7NAS - chains A and Q of the 14 polymer chains in the assembly; structure by electron microscopy, 3.31 A resolution.

== Chain A ==
Molecule: 16S rRNA
Source organism: Escherichia coli (strain K12)
Sequence (1542 nucleotides; each row starts with the number of its first residue):
     1 AAAUUGAAGAGUUUGAUCAUGGCUCAGAUUGAACGCUGGCGGCAGGCCUA
    51 ACACAUGCAAGUCGAACGGUAACAGGAAGAAGCUUGCUUCUUUGCUGACG
   101 AGUGGCGGACGGGUGAGUAAUGUCUGGGAAACUGCCUGAUGGAGGGGGAU
   151 AACUACUGGAAACGGUAGCUAAUACCGCAUAACGUCGCAAGACCAAAGAG
   201 GGGGACCUUCGGGCCUCUUGCCAUCGGAUGUGCCCAGAUGGGAUUAGCUA
   251 GUAGGUGGGGUAACGGCUCACCUAGGCGACGAUCCCUAGCUGGUCUGAGA
   301 GGAUGACCAGCCACACUGGAACUGAGACACGGUCCAGACUCCUACGGGAG
   351 GCAGCAGUGGGGAAUAUUGCACAAUGGGCGCAAGCCUGAUGCAGCCAUGC
   401 CGCGUGUAUGAAGAAGGCCUUCGGGUUGUAAAGUACUUUCAGCGGGGAGG
   451 AAGGGAGUAAAGUUAAUACCUUUGCUCAUUGACGUUACCCGCAGAAGAAG
   501 CACCGGCUAACUCCGUGCCAGCAGCCXCGGUAAUACGGAGGGUGCAAGCG
   551 UUAAUCGGAAUUACUGGGCGUAAAGCGCACGCAGGCGGUUUGUUAAGUCA
   601 GAUGUGAAAUCCCCGGGCUCAACCUGGGAACUGCAUCUGAUACUGGCAAG
   651 CUUGAGUCUCGUAGAGGGGGGUAGAAUUCCAGGUGUAGCGGUGAAAUGCG
   701 UAGAGAUCUGGAGGAAUACCGGUGGCGAAGGCGGCCCCCUGGACGAAGAC
   751 UGACGCUCAGGUGCGAAAGCGUGGGGAGCAAACAGGAUUAGAUACCCUGG
   801 UAGUCCACGCCGUAAACGAUGUCGACUUGGAGGUUGUGCCCUUGAGGCGU
   851 GGCUUCCGGAGCUAACGCGUUAAGUCGACCGCCUGGGGAGUACGGCCGCA
   901 AGGUUAAAACUCAAAUGAAUUGACGGGGGCCCGCACAAGCGGUGGAGCAU
   951 GUGGUUUAAUUCGAUGXAACGCGAAGAACCUUACCUGGUCUUGACAUCCA
  1001 CGGAAGUUUUCAGAGAUGAGAAUGUGCCUUCGGGAACCGUGAGACAGGUG
  1051 CUGCAUGGCUGUCGUCAGCUCGUGUUGUGAAAUGUUGGGUUAAGUCCCGC
  1101 AACGAGCGCAACCCUUAUCCUUUGUUGCCAGCGGUCCGGCCGGGAACUCA
  1151 AAGGAGACUGCCAGUGAUAAACUGGAGGAAGGUGGGGAUGACGUCAAGUC
  1201 AUCAUGGCCCUUACGACCAGGGCUACACACGUGCUACAAUGGCGCAUACA
  1251 AAGAGAAGCGACCUCGCGAGAGCAAGCGGACCUCAUAAAGUGCGUCGUAG
  1301 UCCGGAUUGGAGUCUGCAACUCGACUCCAUGAAGUCGGAAUCGCUAGUAA
  1351 UCGUGGAUCAGAAUGCCACGGUGAAUACGUUCCCGGGCCUUGUACACACC
  1401 GCCCGUXACACCAUGGGAGUGGGUUGCAAAAGAAGUAGGUAGCUUAACCU
  1451 UCGGGAGGGCGCUUACCACUUUGUGAUUCAUGACUGGGGUGAAGUCGUAA
  1501 CAAGGUAACCGUAGGGGAACCUGCGGUUGGAUCACCUCCUUA
Not modelled in the structure: 931-1386, 1393-1502, 1541-1542
Modified positions: PSU (pseudouridine-5'-monophosphate) at position 516, G7M (N7-methyl-guanosine-5'-monophosphate) at position 527, 2MG (2N-methylguanosine-5'-monophosphate) at position 966, 5MC (5-methylcytidine-5'-monophosphate) at position 967, 2MG (2N-methylguanosine-5'-monophosphate) at position 1207, 4OC (4n,o2'-methylcytidine-5'-monophosphate) at position 1402, 5MC (5-methylcytidine-5'-monophosphate) at position 1407, UR3 (3-methyluridine-5'-monophoshate) at position 1498, 2MG (2N-methylguanosine-5'-monophosphate) at position 1516, MA6 (6N-dimethyladenosine-5'-monophoshate) at position 1518, MA6 (6N-dimethyladenosine-5'-monophoshate) at position 1519
Ion coordination: Mg2+ site 1 near G21 (its only coordinating residue here); Mg2+ site 2 near G41 (its only coordinating residue here); Mg2+ site 3: C48, G115; Mg2+ site 4 near A53 (its only coordinating residue here); Mg2+ site 5 near A59 (its only coordinating residue here); Mg2+ site 6: A109, G331; Mg2+ site 7 near G111 (its only coordinating residue here); Mg2+ site 8: G145, G177, A197; Mg2+ site 9 near A174 (its only coordinating residue here); Mg2+ site 10: G299, G558; Mg2+ site 11: A306, C307; Mg2+ site 12 near C328 (its only coordinating residue here); 17 more Mg2+ sites not listed

== Chain Q ==
Molecule: 30S ribosomal protein S17
Source organism: Escherichia coli (strain K12)
UniProt: P0AG63 (RS17_ECOLI); residues 1-84 here = UniProt positions 1-84
Sequence (84 residues; numbered 1 to 84; the number before each row is that of its first residue):
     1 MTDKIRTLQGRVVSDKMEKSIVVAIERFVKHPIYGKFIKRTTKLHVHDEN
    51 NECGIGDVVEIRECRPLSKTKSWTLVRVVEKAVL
Not modelled in the structure: 1-3, 84
UniProt features mapped onto this chain:
  - natural variant: His31 (H31P: In neamine-resistant mutant nea301), Ser68 (S68F: Prevents 30S subunit assembly at 42 degrees Celsius)

== Chain A / chain Q interface ==
Pairs across the interface (58):
  G127(A) with Arg6(Q), sugar contact; Glu63(Q), base contact
  A129(A) with Arg65(Q), phosphate contact
  A130(A) with Arg65(Q), phosphate contact; Pro66(Q), base contact
  C234(A) with Pro66(Q), sugar contact; Ser72(Q), hydrogen bond to the sugar
  C235(A) with Glu63(Q), hydrogen bond to the sugar; Ser72(Q), sugar contact; Trp73(Q), sugar contact
  A236(A) with Leu44(Q), phosphate contact
  G237(A) with Arg27(Q), sugar contact; Thr42(Q), phosphate contact
  U252(A) with Lys69(Q), salt bridge to the phosphate
  A253(A) with Met17(Q), sugar contact; Lys69(Q), salt bridge to the phosphate; Thr70(Q), phosphate contact
  G254(A) with Met17(Q), sugar contact; Glu18(Q), hydrogen bond to the sugar; Ser68(Q), hydrogen bond to the phosphate; Lys69(Q), phosphate contact; Thr70(Q), hydrogen bond to the phosphate; Lys71(Q), hydrogen bond to the phosphate
  G255(A) with Glu18(Q), sugar contact; Lys19(Q), hydrogen bond to the phosphate; Ser68(Q), phosphate contact; Lys71(Q), salt bridge to the phosphate
  U256(A) with Lys19(Q), salt bridge to the phosphate
  C264(A) with Arg65(Q), hydrogen bond to the sugar; Pro66(Q), hydrogen bond to the sugar
  G265(A) with Arg65(Q), salt bridge to the phosphate; Pro66(Q), sugar contact; Leu67(Q), sugar contact; Ser68(Q), sugar contact; Lys69(Q), hydrogen bond to the sugar
  G266(A) with Lys69(Q), sugar contact
  C267(A) with Lys69(Q), phosphate contact
  U273(A) with Glu18(Q), hydrogen bond to the sugar
  G275(A) with Lys16(Q), phosphate contact
  G276(A) with Ser14(Q), hydrogen bond to the phosphate; Met17(Q), sugar contact; Val22(Q), phosphate contact; His45(Q), hydrogen bond to the phosphate
  C277(A) with Val22(Q), phosphate contact; His45(Q), salt bridge to the phosphate
  G278(A) with Lys43(Q), salt bridge to the phosphate
  C280(A) with Lys39(Q), base contact; Arg40(Q), hydrogen bond to the sugar; Thr41(Q), hydrogen bond to the base
  C564(A) with Ile33(Q), base contact; Tyr34(Q), sugar contact
  G585(A) with Lys36(Q), hydrogen bond to the phosphate; Lys39(Q), phosphate contact
  C586(A) with Lys36(Q), salt bridge to the phosphate
  G597(A) with Phe28(Q), sugar contact; Phe37(Q), sugar contact
  U598(A) with Phe37(Q), phosphate contact
  U636(A) with Arg6(Q), salt bridge to the phosphate
Also at the interface, not in a pair above, chain A (32 interface residues in all): G128, A238, G301, A635
Also at the interface, not in a pair above, chain Q (32 interface residues in all): Glu26, His47

== In short ==
The chain A/chain Q interface involves 32 residues from each chain; the contacts include 16 hydrogen bonds and
9 salt bridges. Polar pairs include C280(A)-Thr41(Q), C234(A)-Ser72(Q) and C235(A)-Glu63(Q). The Mg2+ site 3
is built by C48(A) and G115(A).
Chain A is 16S rRNA and chain Q is 30S ribosomal protein S17, both from Escherichia coli (strain K12); the
structure, Bacterial 30S ribosomal subunit assembly complex state A (multibody refinement for body domain of
30S ribosome), was determined by electron microscopy (same publication as 7AF3, 7AF5, 7AF8, 7AFA, 7AFD, 7AFH
and 17 further entries).
